Entry 6LWC (X-ray diffraction, 2.91 A resolution); this record covers chains A and C of the 3 polymer chains in the assembly.

Chain A:
Molecule: Endonuclease 8-like 1
From: Homo sapiens
Notes: EC 3.2.2.-, 4.2.99.18
Reference sequence: Q96FI4 (NEIL1_HUMAN); residues 1-295 here = UniProt positions 1-295
Chain sequence (295 residues; each row starts with the number of its first residue):
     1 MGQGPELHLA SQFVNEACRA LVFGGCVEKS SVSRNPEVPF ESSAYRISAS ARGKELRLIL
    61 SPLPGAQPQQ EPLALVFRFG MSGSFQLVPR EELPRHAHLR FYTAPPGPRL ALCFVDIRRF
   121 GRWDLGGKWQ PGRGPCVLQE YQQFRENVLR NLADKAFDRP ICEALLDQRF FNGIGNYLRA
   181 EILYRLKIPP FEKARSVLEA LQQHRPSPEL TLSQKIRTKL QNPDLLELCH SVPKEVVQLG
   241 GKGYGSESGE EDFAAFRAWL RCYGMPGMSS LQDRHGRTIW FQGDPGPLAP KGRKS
Unresolved in the structure: 1, 203-221, 245-249, 291-295
Construct notes: engineered mutation Gly2 (Pro in Q96FI4), Gln3 (Glu in Q96FI4)
Swiss-Prot annotation at these positions:
  - active site: Lys54 (Proton donor)
  - binding site (DNA): Asn176
  - natural variant: Ala44 (A44D: Found in a patient with childhood-onset nephrotic syndrome, focal segmental glomerulosclerosis and end-stage renal disease; uncertain significance), Ala156 (A156T: Found in a patient with childhood-onset steroid-resistant nephrotic syndrome; uncertain significance), Glu181 (E181K: Found in a patient with nephrotic syndrome also carrying mutation P-159 in MYO1E), Lys242 (K242R: In RNA edited version)
  - mutagenesis: Lys54 (K54L: Loss of glycosylase activity), Arg277 (R277A: Strongly reduced glycosylase activity. Has little effect on AP lyase activity)
What the authors report for this chain:
  - binding site for the 13-nt DNA strand: Lys242

Chain C:
Molecule: 13-nt DNA strand
Sequence (13 nucleotides; each row starts with the number of its first residue):
     1 TAGACCTGGA CGG

How chain A and chain C interact:
Residue-residue contacts (13; chain A residue first):
  Arg34(A) with DC5(C), hydrogen bond to the phosphate; DC6(C), salt bridge to the phosphate
  His96(A) with DT7(C), hydrogen bond to the phosphate; DG8(C), salt bridge to the phosphate
  Ile117(A) with DT7(C), sugar contact
  Arg118(A) with DC6(C), hydrogen bond to the base; DT7(C), base contact
  Arg119(A) with DC6(C), hydrogen bond to the phosphate; DT7(C), salt bridge to the phosphate
  Phe120(A) with DC5(C), base contact; DC6(C), base contact
  Arg274(A) with DT1(C), phosphate contact
  His275(A) with DT1(C), hydrogen bond to the phosphate
Also at the interface, not in a pair above, chain A (9 interface residues in all): Arg95
Also at the interface, not in a pair above, chain C (6 interface residues in all): DA2

In short:
9 residues of chain A face 6 of chain C across their interface, with 5 hydrogen bonds and 3 salt bridges.
Polar contacts include Arg118(A)-DC6(C), Arg34(A)-DC5(C) and His96(A)-DT7(C). From UniProt: active-site
residue Lys54(A), DNA-binding residue Asn176(A) and 2 mutagenesis sites on chain A. The paper reports a
binding site for the 13-nt DNA strand at Lys242(A).
Here chain A is Endonuclease 8-like 1 (Homo sapiens) and chain C is a 13-nt DNA strand. Entry 6LWC (Crystal
structure of human NEIL1(P2G, E3Q, K242) bound to duplex DNA containing spiroiminodihydantoin (Sp)) was
determined by X-ray diffraction together with 6LWA, 6LWB, 6LWD, 6LWF, 6LWG, 6LWH and 10 further entries from
the same study.
